PDB entry 4DR4 | X-ray diffraction, 3.97 A resolution | chains A and K of the 23 polymer chains in the assembly

# Chain A
Molecule: 16S rRNA
Source organism: Thermus thermophilus
Sequence (1522 nucleotides; numbered 0 to 1544 plus 19 insertion-coded residues; 42 numbers in that range are skipped by the numbering (no residue carries them; nothing is unmodelled there); the number before each row is that of its first residue; a row labelled like 190A-190L holds insertion residues (190A, then the next letters in order); numbering starts at 0):
     0 UUUGUUGGAGAGUUUGAUCCUGGCUCAGGGUGAACGCUGGCGGCGUGCCU
    50 AAGACAUGCAAGUCGUGCGGG
    73 CCGCGGGGUUUU
    88 ACUCCG
    95 UGGUC
   101 AGCGGCGGACGGGUGAGUAACGCGUGGGU
  129A G
   130 ACCUACCCGGAAGAGGGGGACAACCCGGGGAAACUCGGGCUAAUCCCCCA
   180 UGUGGACCCGC
190A-190L CCCUUGGGGUGU
   191 GUCCAAAGGGCUUU
   216 GCCCGCUUCCGGAUGGGCCCGCGUCCCAUCAGCUAGUUGGUGGGGUAAUG
   266 GCCCACCAAGGCGACGACGGGUAGCCGGUCUGAGAGGAUGGCCGGCCACA
   316 GGGGCACUGAGACACGGGCCCCACUCCUACGGGAGGCAGCAGUUAGGAAU
   366 CUUCCGCAAUGGGCGCAAGCCUGACGGAGCGACGCCGCUUGGAGGAAGAA
   416 GCCCUUCGGGGUGUAAACUCCUGAA
   442 CCCGGGACGAAACCCCCGACGA
   474 GGGGACUGACGGUACCGGG
   494 GUAAUAGCGCCGGCCAACUCCGUGCCAGCAGCCGCGGUAAUACGGAGGGC
   544 GCGAGCGUUACCCGGAUUCACUGGGCGUAAAGGGCGUGUAGGCGGCCUGG
   594 GGCGUCCCAUGUGAAAGACCACGGCUCAACCGUGGGGGAGCGUGGGAUAC
   644 GCUCAGGCUAGACGGUGGGAGAGGGUGGUGGAAUUCCCGGAGUAGCGGUG
   694 AAAUGCGCAGAUACCGGGAGGAACGCCGAUGGCGAAGGCAGCCACCUGGU
   744 CCACCCGUGACGCUGAGGCGCGAAAGCGUGGGGAGCAAACCGGAUUAGAU
   794 ACCCGGGUAGUCCACGCCCUAAACGAUGCGCGCUAGGUCUCUGGGUCU
   848 CCUGGGGGCCGAAGCUAACGCGUUAAGCGCGCCGCCUGGGGAGUACGGCC
   898 GCAAGGCUGAAACUCAAAGGAAUUGACGGGGGCCCGCACAAGCGGUGGAG
   948 CAUGUGGUUUAAUUCGAAGXAACGCGAAGAACCUUACCAGGCCUUGACAU
   998 GCUAGG
 1003A G
  1004 AACCCGGGUGAAAGCCUGGGGUGCCCC
1030A-1030D GCGA
  1031 GGGGAGCCCUAGCACAGGUGCUGCAUGGCCGUCGUCAGCUCGUGCCGUGA
  1081 GGUGUUGGGUUAAGUCCCGCAACGAGCGCAACCCCCGCCGUUAGUUGCCA
  1131 GCGGUUCGGCCGGGCACUCUAACGGGACUGCCCGCGAAA
  1171 GCGGGAGGAAGGAGGGGACGACGUCUGGUCAGCAUGGCCCUUACGGCCUG
  1221 GGCGACACACGUGCUACAAUGCCCACUACAAAGCGAUGCCACCCGGCAAC
  1271 GGGGAGCUAAUCGCAAAAAGGUGGGCCCAGUUCGGAUUGGGGUCUGCAAC
  1321 CCGACCCCAUGAAGCCGGAAUCGCUAGUAAUCGCGGAUCAG
 1361A C
  1362 CAUGCCGCGGUGAAUACGUUCCCGGGCCUUGUACACACXGCCXGUXACGC
  1412 CAUGGGAGCGGGCUCUACCCGAAGUCGCCGGG
  1446 AGCCUACGGG
  1459 CAGGCGCCGAGGGUAGGGCCCGUGACUGGGGCGAAGUCGUAACAAGGUAG
  1509 CUGUACCGGAAGGUGCGGCUGGAUCCACUCCUUUCU
Disordered / not traced: 0-4, 1534-1538
Differences from the reference sequence: conflict C1534 (A2157 in M26923.1), A1535 (C2158 in M26923.1)
Modified / non-standard residues: PSU (pseudouridine-5'-monophosphate) at position 516, 7MG (7N-methyl-8-hydroguanosine-5'-monophosphate) at position 527, M2G (N2-dimethylguanosine-5'-monophosphate) at position 966, 5MC (5-methylcytidine-5'-monophosphate) at position 967, 2MG (2N-methylguanosine-5'-monophosphate) at position 1207, 5MC (5-methylcytidine-5'-monophosphate) at position 1400, 4OC (4n,o2'-methylcytidine-5'-monophosphate) at position 1402, 5MC (5-methylcytidine-5'-monophosphate) at position 1404, 5MC (5-methylcytidine-5'-monophosphate) at position 1407, UR3 (3-methyluridine-5'-monophoshate) at position 1498, MA6 (6N-dimethyladenosine-5'-monophoshate) at position 1518, MA6 (6N-dimethyladenosine-5'-monophoshate) at position 1519, PSU (pseudouridine-5'-monophosphate) at position 1540, PSU (pseudouridine-5'-monophosphate) at position 1541
Ion coordination: Mg2+ site 1 near U5 (its only coordinating residue here); Mg2+ site 2 near U12 (its only coordinating residue here); Mg2+ site 3 near G21 (its only coordinating residue here); Mg2+ site 4 near C48 (its only coordinating residue here); Mg2+ site 5 near A53 (its only coordinating residue here); Mg2+ site 6: A59, C386; Mg2+ site 7 near U62 (its only coordinating residue here); Mg2+ site 8: G107, G324; Mg2+ site 9: A109, G331; Mg2+ site 10 near G111 (its only coordinating residue here); Mg2+ site 11 near G113 (its only coordinating residue here); Mg2+ site 12: G117, G289; 83 more Mg2+ sites not listed
Small-molecule neighbours:
  - paromomycin (PAR), molecule 1: U30, G31, C48, U49, U304, G306, C554, C555
  - paromomycin (PAR), molecule 2: G31, C47, C48, A50, A51, G52, A53, G113, U114, G115, A353, C355, A356, G357, U358, U359, A360, G361, C366
  - paromomycin (PAR), molecule 3: G64, U65, G68, G69, G70, G93, U95, G96, G97, U98, C99
  - paromomycin (PAR), molecule 4: C106, U133, A134, C135, C136, C221, U222, C225, G226, G227, A228, A325
  - paromomycin (PAR), molecule 5: A119, A120, C121, G122, C123, G236, C237, G238, U239, C240, C241, C242, G281, A282, G284, G285
  - paromomycin (PAR), molecule 6: G127, G128, U129, C131, G230, G231, C233, U605, G606
  - paromomycin (PAR), molecule 7: A412, G413, A414, A415, C417, C418, C419, G424, G425, G426, U427, G428
  - paromomycin (PAR), molecule 8: G567, G568, C569, G570, G575, G821, C822, G874, C875, C877, G881
  - paromomycin (PAR), molecule 9: U598, C599, C600, A602, U603, G604, A632, G633, C634, G635, U636, G637
  - paromomycin (PAR), molecule 10: G604, U605, G606, A608, G629, G630, G631
  - paromomycin (PAR), molecule 11: G610, A611, C612, C613, A614, A622, C623, C624, G625, U626, G627
  - paromomycin (PAR), molecule 12: G661, G662, A663, G664, G666, C739, U740, G741, G742, U743
  - paromomycin (PAR), molecule 13: U669, G670, G671, U672, G673, G714, A715, A716, C717, G734, C805, C806, A807
  - paromomycin (PAR), molecule 14: A716, C717, G718, C732, A733, A767, C805, C806, G1525, G1526
  - paromomycin (PAR), molecule 15: G771, U772, G773, G774, G775, G776, A802, G803
  - paromomycin (PAR), molecule 16: G933, C1060, G1061, U1062, U1065, C1066, C1189, G1190
  - paromomycin (PAR), molecule 17: G1258, C1259, C1260, A1261, C1262, C1270, G1271, G1272, G1273, G1274, C1314, U1315
  - paromomycin (PAR), molecule 18: G1405, U1406, 5MC_1407, A1408, C1409, G1489, C1490, G1491, A1492, A1493, G1494, U1495, C1496

# Chain K
Molecule: 30S ribosomal protein S11
Source organism: Thermus thermophilus
Reference sequence: P80376 (RS11_THET8); numbering as in UniProt (aligned over 1-129)
Sequence (129 residues; row label = number of the first residue in the row):
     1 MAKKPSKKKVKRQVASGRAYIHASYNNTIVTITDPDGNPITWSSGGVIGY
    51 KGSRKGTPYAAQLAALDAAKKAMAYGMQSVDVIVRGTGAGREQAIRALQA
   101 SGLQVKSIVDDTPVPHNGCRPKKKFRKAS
Disordered / not traced: 1-10
Ion coordination: Mg2+: Asn-26 (shared with G691(A), U692(A) of chain A)
Small-molecule neighbours: paromomycin (PAR): Asn-117, Arg-126, Ser-129

# How chain A and chain K interact
Pairs across the interface (83; chain A residue first):
  G674(A) / His-116(K)  base contact
  A675(A) / Val-114(K)  hydrogen bond to the sugar
  A675(A) / His-116(K)  hydrogen bond to the base
  A675(A) / Gly-118(K)  base contact
  A676(A) / Pro-113(K)  sugar contact
  A676(A) / Pro-115(K)  sugar contact
  A676(A) / Cys-119(K)  base contact
  U677(A) / Cys-119(K)  base contact
  G683(A) / Asn-38(K)  hydrogen bond to the base
  G683(A) / Pro-39(K)  base contact
  A684(A) / Arg-12(K)  hydrogen bond to the phosphate
  A684(A) / Asn-38(K)  sugar contact
  A684(A) / Pro-39(K)  hydrogen bond to the sugar
  G685(A) / Pro-39(K)  sugar contact
  G685(A) / Ile-40(K)  sugar contact
  G685(A) / Trp-42(K)  hydrogen bond to the sugar
  U686(A) / Trp-42(K)  hydrogen bond to the base
  U686(A) / Tyr-75(K)  phosphate contact
  A687(A) / Lys-71(K)  salt bridge to the phosphate
  G688(A) / Trp-42(K)  sugar contact
  G688(A) / Ser-44(K)  hydrogen bond to the phosphate
  G688(A) / Gly-46(K)  sugar contact
  G688(A) / Val-47(K)  sugar contact
  C689(A) / Asn-27(K)  hydrogen bond to the phosphate
  C689(A) / Ser-44(K)  hydrogen bond to the phosphate
  C689(A) / Gly-45(K)  phosphate contact
  C689(A) / Gly-46(K)  hydrogen bond to the phosphate
  C689(A) / Lys-55(K)  salt bridge to the phosphate
  G690(A) / Asn-27(K)  phosphate contact
  G690(A) / Lys-55(K)  hydrogen bond to the base
  G691(A) / Asn-26(K)  hydrogen bond to the phosphate
  G691(A) / Lys-51(K)  base contact
  G691(A) / Gly-52(K)  base contact
  G691(A) / Lys-55(K)  hydrogen bond to the base
  G691(A) / Lys-124(K)  hydrogen bond to the phosphate
  U692(A) / Asn-26(K)  hydrogen bond to the phosphate
  U692(A) / Gly-52(K)  base contact
  U692(A) / Ser-53(K)  hydrogen bond to the base
  U692(A) / Lys-124(K)  salt bridge to the phosphate
  A694(A) / Ser-53(K)  hydrogen bond to the phosphate
  A695(A) / Gly-52(K)  phosphate contact
  A695(A) / Ser-53(K)  hydrogen bond to the phosphate
  A704(A) / Trp-42(K)  base contact
  U705(A) / Ile-29(K)  base contact
  U705(A) / Trp-42(K)  base contact
  A706(A) / Ile-29(K)  sugar contact
  A706(A) / Thr-31(K)  hydrogen bond to the sugar
  A706(A) / Pro-39(K)  base contact
  C707(A) / Tyr-20(K)  hydrogen bond to the phosphate
  C707(A) / Thr-31(K)  sugar contact
  C707(A) / Thr-33(K)  sugar contact
  C707(A) / Gly-37(K)  hydrogen bond to the sugar
  C707(A) / Pro-39(K)  base contact
  C707(A) / Arg-85(K)  salt bridge to the phosphate
  C708(A) / Tyr-20(K)  hydrogen bond to the phosphate
  C708(A) / Asp-36(K)  hydrogen bond to the sugar
  C708(A) / Gly-37(K)  sugar contact
  C708(A) / Arg-85(K)  salt bridge to the phosphate
  A715(A) / Gly-118(K)  base contact
  A716(A) / His-116(K)  base contact
  A716(A) / Asn-117(K)  hydrogen bond to the sugar
  A716(A) / Gly-118(K)  sugar contact
  C717(A) / His-116(K)  sugar contact
  G718(A) / His-116(K)  stacking on the base
  G718(A) / Asn-117(K)  sugar contact
  G778(A) / Cys-119(K)  sugar contact
  G778(A) / Arg-120(K)  hydrogen bond to the sugar
  C779(A) / Arg-120(K)  hydrogen bond to the sugar
  C779(A) / Pro-121(K)  sugar contact
  C779(A) / Lys-122(K)  phosphate contact
  C779(A) / Lys-123(K)  phosphate contact
  A780(A) / Lys-122(K)  phosphate contact
  A780(A) / Lys-123(K)  hydrogen bond to the phosphate
  C796(A) / Lys-123(K)  salt bridge to the phosphate
  C797(A) / Lys-124(K)  phosphate contact
  G798(A) / Lys-122(K)  salt bridge to the phosphate
  G798(A) / Lys-124(K)  salt bridge to the phosphate
  G799(A) / Lys-122(K)  salt bridge to the phosphate
  U1522(A) / Lys-123(K)  phosphate contact
  G1523(A) / Lys-123(K)  salt bridge to the phosphate
  C1524(A) / Arg-120(K)  salt bridge to the phosphate
  G1525(A) / Arg-120(K)  salt bridge to the phosphate
  G1525(A) / Arg-126(K)  salt bridge to the phosphate
Also at the interface, not in a pair above, chain A (38 interface residues in all): G714, A777
Also at the interface, not in a pair above, chain K (40 interface residues in all): Arg-18, His-22, Ser-24

# In short
The interface between chain A and chain K involves 38 residues on one side and 40 on the other; the contacts
include 28 hydrogen bonds, 13 salt bridges and 1 aromatic stacking contact. Polar pairs include
A675(A)/His-116(K), G683(A)/Asn-38(K) and U686(A)/Trp-42(K).
Chain A is 16S rRNA and chain K is 30S ribosomal protein S11, both from Thermus thermophilus; the structure,
Crystal structure of the Thermus thermophilus (HB8) 30S ribosomal subunit with codon, cognate transfer RNA
anticodon ..., was determined by X-ray diffraction, deposited together with 4DR1, 4DR2, 4DR3, 4DR5, 4DR6 and
4DR7.
